Entry 6VR5 (X-ray diffraction, 2.38 A resolution); this record covers chains A and P of the 3 polymer chains in the assembly.

Chain A:
Protein: MHC class I antigen
Organism: Homo sapiens
Notes: fragment: N-terminal residues, 1-275
Reference sequence: Q861F7 (Q861F7_HUMAN); residue numbers follow UniProt; this construct covers 1-275
Sequence (293 residues; row label = number of the first residue in the row; numbering starts at 0):
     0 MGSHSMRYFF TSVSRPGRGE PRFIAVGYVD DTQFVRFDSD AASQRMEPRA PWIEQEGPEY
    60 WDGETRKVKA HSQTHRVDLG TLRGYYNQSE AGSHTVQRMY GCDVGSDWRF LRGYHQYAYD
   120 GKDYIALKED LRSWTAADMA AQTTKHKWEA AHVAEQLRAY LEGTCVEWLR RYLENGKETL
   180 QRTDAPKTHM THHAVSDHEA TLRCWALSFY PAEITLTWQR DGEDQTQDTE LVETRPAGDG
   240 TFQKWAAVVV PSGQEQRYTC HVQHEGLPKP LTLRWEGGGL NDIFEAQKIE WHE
Unresolved in the structure: 0, 275-292
Disulfides: Cys101-Cys164, Cys203-Cys259
Construct notes: initiating methionine (0); expression tag (276-292)

Chain P:
Protein: Cellular tumor antigen p53 peptide
Organism: Homo sapiens
Reference sequence: P04637 (P53_HUMAN); residues 1-9 here correspond to UniProt positions 168-176 (UniProt number = residue number + 167)
Sequence (9 residues; numbered 1 to 9; the number before each row is that of its first residue):
     1 HMTEVVRHC
Construct notes: engineered mutation His8 (Arg175 in P04637)
Swiss-Prot annotation at these positions:
  - binding site (Zn(2+)): Cys9

Chain A / chain P interface:
Pairs across the interface (44; chain A residue first):
  Tyr7(A) with His1(P), hydrogen bond (side chain-backbone); Met2(P), hydrophobic
  Phe9(A) with Met2(P), hydrophobic
  Met45(A) with Met2(P), hydrophobic
  Glu63(A) with His1(P), salt bridge; Met2(P), hydrogen bond (side chain-backbone)
  Arg65(A) with Glu4(P), salt bridge
  Lys66(A) with His1(P), hydrogen bond; Met2(P), hydrogen bond (side chain-backbone); Thr3(P); Glu4(P)
  Val67(A) with Met2(P), hydrophobic
  Ala69(A) with Val6(P)
  His70(A) with Thr3(P); Val6(P)
  Thr73(A) with Val6(P), hydrogen bond (side chain-backbone); Arg7(P); His8(P)
  Val76(A) with His8(P)
  Asp77(A) with His8(P); Cys9(P), hydrogen bond (side chain-backbone)
  Thr80(A) with Cys9(P)
  Leu81(A) with Cys9(P)
  Tyr84(A) with Cys9(P), hydrogen bond (side chain-backbone)
  Arg97(A) with Val5(P), hydrogen bond (side chain-backbone); Val6(P)
  Tyr99(A) with Met2(P); Thr3(P), hydrogen bond (side chain-backbone)
  Thr143(A) with Cys9(P)
  Lys146(A) with His8(P); Cys9(P), hydrogen bond (side chain-backbone)
  Trp147(A) with Arg7(P); His8(P), hydrogen bond (side chain-backbone); Cys9(P), hydrophobic
  Ala150(A) with Arg7(P)
  Val152(A) with Val5(P), hydrophobic; Arg7(P)
  Gln155(A) with Val5(P)
  Tyr159(A) with His1(P), hydrogen bond (side chain-backbone); Met2(P); Thr3(P)
  Thr163(A) with His1(P)
  Trp167(A) with His1(P)
  Tyr171(A) with His1(P), hydrogen bond (side chain-backbone)
Also at the interface, not in a pair above, chain A (33 interface residues in all): Met5, Phe33, Tyr59, Tyr116, Tyr123, Leu156
From the paper, about this interface:
  - residue pairs: Val76(A)-His8(P)

Summary:
33 residues of chain A and 9 residues of chain P are in contact; the contacts include 13 hydrogen bonds and 2
salt bridges. Polar contacts include Glu63(A)-His1(P), Arg65(A)-Glu4(P) and Tyr7(A)-His1(P). The authors
report a contact between Val76(A) and His8(P).
Chain A is MHC class I antigen and chain P is Cellular tumor antigen p53 peptide, both from Homo sapiens; the
structure, Complex of HLA-A2, a class I MHC, with a p53 peptide, was determined by X-ray diffraction (same
publication as 6VQO, 6VR1, 6VRM, 6VRN, 6VTC and 6VTH).
